Entry 5JPN (X-ray diffraction, 3.60 A resolution); this record covers chains A and B of the 3 polymer chains in the assembly.

== Chain A ==
Name: Complement C4-A
Organism: Homo sapiens
UniProt: P0C0L4 (CO4A_HUMAN); residues 20-675 here = UniProt positions 20-675
Sequence (656 residues; row label = number of the first residue in the row):
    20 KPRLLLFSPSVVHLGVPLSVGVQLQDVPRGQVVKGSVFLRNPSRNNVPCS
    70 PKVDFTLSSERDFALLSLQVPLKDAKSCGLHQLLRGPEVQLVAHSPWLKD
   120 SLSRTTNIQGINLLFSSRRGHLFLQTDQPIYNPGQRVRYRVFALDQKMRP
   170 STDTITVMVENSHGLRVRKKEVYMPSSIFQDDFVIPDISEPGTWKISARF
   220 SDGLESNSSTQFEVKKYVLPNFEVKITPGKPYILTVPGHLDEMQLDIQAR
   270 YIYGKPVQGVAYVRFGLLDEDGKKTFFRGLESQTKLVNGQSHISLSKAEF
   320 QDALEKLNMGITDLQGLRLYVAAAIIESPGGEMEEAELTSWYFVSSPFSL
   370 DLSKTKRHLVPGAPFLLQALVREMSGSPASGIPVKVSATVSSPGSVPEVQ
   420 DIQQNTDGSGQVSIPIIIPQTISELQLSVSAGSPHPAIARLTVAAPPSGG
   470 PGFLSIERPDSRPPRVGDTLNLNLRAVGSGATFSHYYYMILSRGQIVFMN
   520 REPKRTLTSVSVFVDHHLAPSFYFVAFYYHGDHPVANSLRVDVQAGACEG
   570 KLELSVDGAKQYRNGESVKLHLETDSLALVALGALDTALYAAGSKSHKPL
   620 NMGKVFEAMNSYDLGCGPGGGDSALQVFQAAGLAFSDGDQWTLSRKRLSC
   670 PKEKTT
Not modelled in the structure: 671-675
Disulfides: C68-C97, C635-C669
Covalently attached groups: N-acetylglucosamine (NAG) linked to N226
Metal / ion sites: trimethyl lead ion near D221 (its only coordinating residue here)
Swiss-Prot annotation at these positions:
  - glycosylation: N226 (N-linked (GlcNAc...) asparagine)
  - natural variant: S347 (S347Y: In allotype C4A3a, allotype C4A6), V418 (V418A: In allotype C4A4), R477 (R477W: In allotype C4A6)
What the authors report for this chain:
  - conformationally variable residues (register shift): Y339, G350 to L357, T358

== Chain B ==
Name: Complement C4-A
Organism: Homo sapiens
UniProt: P0C0L4 (CO4A_HUMAN); residue numbers follow UniProt; this construct covers 680-1446
Sequence (767 residues; row label = number of the first residue in the row):
   680 NVNFQKAINEKLGQYASPTAKRCCQDGVTRLPMMRSCEQRAARVQQPDCR
   730 EPFLSCCQFAESLRKKSRDKGQAGLQRALEILQEEDLIDEDDIPVRSFFP
   780 ENWLWRVETVDRFQILTLWLPDSLTTWEIHGLSLSKTKGLCVATPVQLRV
   830 FREFHLHLRLPMSVRRFEQLELRPVLYNYLDKNLTVSVHVSPVEGLCLAG
   880 GGGLAQQVLVPAGSARPVAFSVVPTAAAAVSLKVVARGSFEFPVGDAVSK
   930 VLQIEKEGAIHREELVYELNPLDHRGRTLEIPGNSDPNMIPDGDFNSYVR
   980 VTASDPLDTLGSEGALSPGGVASLLRLPRGCGEQTMIYLAPTLAASRYLD
  1030 KTEQWSTLPPETKDHAVDLIQKGYMRIQQFRKADGSYAAWLSRDSSTWLT
  1080 AFVLKVLSLAQEQVGGSPEKLQETSNWLLSQQQADGSFQDPCPVLDRSMQ
  1130 GGLVGNDETVALTAFVTIALHHGLAVFQDEGAEPLKQRVEASISKANSFL
  1180 GEKASAGLLGAHAAAITAYALSLTKAPVDLLGVAHNNLMAMAQETGDNLY
  1230 WGSVTGSQSNAVSPTPAPRNPSDPMPQAPALWIETTAYALLHLLLHEGKA
  1280 EMADQASAWLTRQGSFQGGFRSTQDTVIALDALSAYWIASHTTEERGLNV
  1330 TLSSTGRNGFKSHALQLNNRQIRGLEEELQFSLGSKINVKVGGNSKGTLK
  1380 VLRTYNVLDMKNTTCQDLQIEVTVKGHVEYTMEANEDYEDYEYDELPAKD
  1430 DPDAPLQPVTPLQLFEG
Not modelled in the structure: 680-696, 746-767, 1416-1446
Disulfides: C702-C728, C703-C735, C716-C736
Covalently attached groups: N-acetylglucosamine (NAG) linked to N862, N1328; 2-acetamido-2-deoxy-alpha-D-galactopyranose (A2G) linked to T1244; glycan linked to N1391
Sequence notes: variant S1201 (Thr in P0C0L4)
Metal / ion sites: trimethyl lead ion site 1: D790 (shared with 1 residue of chain C); trimethyl lead ion site 2 near E807 (its only coordinating residue here); trimethyl lead ion site 3 near E1357 (its only coordinating residue here)
Swiss-Prot annotation at these positions:
  - site: R756, A757 (Cleavage)
  - modified residue: S918 (Phosphoserine), Y1417 (Sulfotyrosine), Y1420 (Sulfotyrosine), Y1422 (Sulfotyrosine)
  - glycosylation: N862 (N-linked (GlcNAc...) asparagine), T1244 (O-linked (GalNAc...) threonine), N1328 (N-linked (GlcNAc...) (complex) asparagine), N1391 (N-linked (GlcNAc...) asparagine)
  - cross-link: C1010 to Q1013 (Isoglutamyl cysteine thioester (Cys-Gln))
  - natural variant: P726 (P726L: In allotype C4A3a), D1073 (D1073G: In allotype C4A1, allotype C4A2), N1176 (N1176S: In allotype C4A1), S1201 (T1201S: In allotype C4A4; this construct carries the variant), V1207 (V1207A: In allotype C4A1, allotype C4A13), L1210 (L1210R: In allotype C4A1, allotype C4A13), S1286 (S1286A: In allotype C4A1, allotype C4A3a, allotype C4A6)
What the authors report for this chain:
  - post-translational modification sites: T1244
  - conformationally variable residues (register shift): L951 to A994, N1347 to K1375

== How chain A and chain B interact ==
Disulfides between the chains: C567(A)-C820(B)
Contacting residue pairs (177):
  Q144(A) - W784(B)
  Q144(A) - L811(B)
  T145(A) - W784(B)
  D146(A) - N781(B)  hydrogen bond (backbone-side chain)
  D146(A) - W784(B)
  Q147(A) - F778(B)
  Q147(A) - P779(B)
  Q147(A) - E780(B)
  I149(A) - F778(B)  hydrophobic
  N151(A) - S776(B)  hydrogen bond (side chain-backbone)
  N151(A) - F777(B)
  R155(A) - E780(B)
  R157(A) - E780(B)  salt bridge
  R157(A) - W784(B)
  R159(A) - W784(B)
  R159(A) - R785(B)
  F161(A) - L811(B)  hydrophobic
  L163(A) - L813(B)  hydrophobic
  L163(A) - L819(B)  hydrophobic
  M167(A) - G818(B)
  R168(A) - K815(B)
  R168(A) - T816(B)  hydrogen bond (side chain-backbone)
  R168(A) - K817(B)
  R168(A) - G818(B)
  P169(A) - S814(B)
  P169(A) - K815(B)
  N180(A) - Q1058(B)  hydrogen bond
  L184(A) - Q1057(B)
  L184(A) - R1060(B)
  R185(A) - Y1053(B)  hydrogen bond (backbone-side chain)
  V186(A) - Y1053(B)
  V186(A) - M1054(B)  hydrophobic
  R187(A) - Q1050(B)  hydrogen bond
  R187(A) - M1054(B)
  S196(A) - L813(B)
  I197(A) - V786(B)  hydrophobic
  Q199(A) - V786(B)
  F202(A) - M1054(B)  hydrophobic
  V203(A) - M1054(B)
  P205(A) - M1054(B)  hydrophobic
  P205(A) - R1055(B)
  P205(A) - Q1058(B)
  D206(A) - R1055(B)  salt bridge
  I207(A) - R1055(B)
  I207(A) - Q1058(B)
  I207(A) - F1059(B)  hydrophobic
  I207(A) - L1070(B)
  E209(A) - Q1058(B)  hydrogen bond
  W213(A) - M1054(B)  hydrophobic
  W213(A) - Q1058(B)
  K234(A) - D771(B)  salt bridge
  K235(A) - S776(B)  hydrogen bond (backbone-side chain)
  Y236(A) - S776(B)
  Y236(A) - F777(B)  hydrophobic
  V237(A) - P773(B)
  V237(A) - V774(B)
  V237(A) - R775(B)
  V237(A) - S776(B)  hydrogen bond (backbone-side chain)
  V237(A) - F777(B)
  L238(A) - R775(B)
  P239(A) - R775(B)
  E242(A) - R775(B)  salt bridge
  I271(A) - L803(B)  hydrophobic
  Y272(A) - L803(B)  hydrophobic
  Y272(A) - H836(B)  hydrogen bond
  Y272(A) - Y856(B)  hydrophobic
  Y272(A) - Y858(B)  hydrogen bond (backbone-side chain)
  K274(A) - S893(B)
  E353(A) - P773(B)
  E354(A) - D768(B)  hydrogen bond (side chain-backbone)
  E354(A) - P773(B)
  E356(A) - I772(B)
  C567(A) - C820(B)  disulfide
  C567(A) - V821(B)
  E568(A) - K817(B)
  G569(A) - K817(B)
  K570(A) - C820(B)
  L571(A) - G810(B)
  L571(A) - L811(B)
  L571(A) - S812(B)
  L571(A) - C820(B)
  L571(A) - A822(B)
  L573(A) - I808(B)
  L573(A) - G810(B)
  L573(A) - A822(B)  hydrophobic
  L573(A) - V825(B)
  Q580(A) - R831(B)
  R582(A) - D801(B)  salt bridge
  R582(A) - R831(B)
  R582(A) - F833(B)  hydrogen bond (side chain-backbone)
  R582(A) - G924(B)  hydrogen bond (side chain-backbone)
  R582(A) - D925(B)  salt bridge
  R582(A) - A926(B)  hydrogen bond (backbone-backbone)
  N583(A) - W798(B)  hydrogen bond
  G584(A) - W798(B)
  G584(A) - L799(B)
  G584(A) - P800(B)
  E585(A) - L797(B)
  E585(A) - W798(B)
  E585(A) - L799(B)  hydrogen bond (backbone-backbone)
  E585(A) - V829(B)
  E585(A) - R831(B)  salt bridge
  S586(A) - L797(B)
  V587(A) - L795(B)
  V587(A) - T796(B)
  V587(A) - L797(B)  hydrogen bond (backbone-backbone)
  V587(A) - L799(B)  hydrophobic
  V587(A) - L827(B)  hydrophobic
  K588(A) - L795(B)
  L589(A) - Q793(B)
  L589(A) - I794(B)
  L589(A) - L795(B)  hydrogen bond (backbone-backbone)
  L589(A) - L797(B)  hydrophobic
  H590(A) - Q793(B)
  H590(A) - I794(B)
  L591(A) - V789(B)  hydrophobic
  L591(A) - F792(B)
  L591(A) - Q793(B)  hydrogen bond (backbone-backbone)
  L591(A) - L795(B)  hydrophobic
  T593(A) - V789(B)
  T593(A) - D790(B)
  T593(A) - R791(B)
  D594(A) - K817(B)
  S595(A) - D790(B)
  S595(A) - T816(B)  hydrogen bond
  L596(A) - T788(B)
  L596(A) - V789(B)
  L596(A) - S814(B)
  A597(A) - E787(B)
  A597(A) - T788(B)
  A597(A) - V789(B)  hydrogen bond (backbone-backbone)
  A597(A) - S812(B)
  A597(A) - L813(B)
  A597(A) - S814(B)
  L598(A) - E787(B)
  L598(A) - T788(B)
  L598(A) - L811(B)
  L598(A) - S812(B)
  L598(A) - L813(B)  hydrogen bond (backbone-backbone)
  V599(A) - V786(B)
  V599(A) - E787(B)  hydrogen bond (backbone-backbone)
  V599(A) - V789(B)  hydrophobic
  V599(A) - L811(B)
  A600(A) - R785(B)
  A600(A) - V786(B)  hydrophobic
  A600(A) - G810(B)
  A600(A) - L811(B)  hydrogen bond (backbone-backbone)
  L601(A) - L783(B)
  L601(A) - W784(B)
  L601(A) - R785(B)  hydrogen bond (backbone-backbone)
  L601(A) - L795(B)  hydrophobic
  L601(A) - H809(B)
  L601(A) - G810(B)
  G602(A) - N781(B)
  G602(A) - L783(B)
  G602(A) - E807(B)
  G602(A) - I808(B)
  G602(A) - H809(B)  hydrogen bond (backbone-backbone)
  A603(A) - N781(B)  hydrogen bond (backbone-side chain)
  A603(A) - W782(B)
  A603(A) - L783(B)
  A603(A) - E807(B)
  L604(A) - N781(B)
  L604(A) - W806(B)
  L604(A) - E807(B)  hydrogen bond (backbone-backbone)
  D605(A) - R775(B)  salt bridge
  D605(A) - F778(B)
  D605(A) - T804(B)  hydrogen bond
  D605(A) - T805(B)
  T606(A) - T805(B)  hydrogen bond (side chain-backbone)
  T606(A) - E807(B)
  A607(A) - R775(B)
  L608(A) - F778(B)  hydrophobic
  P618(A) - H809(B)
  L619(A) - V821(B)
  N620(A) - V821(B)
  M621(A) - V821(B)
Other interface residues (no listed pair), chain A (89 interface residues in all): F142, Q154, Y158, K188, S208, K293, S574, Y581, E592, V624
Other interface residues (no listed pair), chain B (80 interface residues in all): D770, T823, H834, G892, R916, G1009, K1051

== In short ==
Chain A and chain B form an interface of 89 and 80 residues respectively; the contacts include 1 disulfide
bond, 31 hydrogen bonds and 8 salt bridges. Among the polar pairs are R157(A)-E780(B), D206(A)-R1055(B) and
K234(A)-D771(B). From the paper: a modification site at T1244(B); conformational variability at Y339(A),
G350(A) and L951(B) among others.
Here chain A is Complement C4-A and chain B is Complement C4-A, both from Homo sapiens. Entry 5JPN (Structure
of human complement C4 rebuilt using iMDFF) was determined by X-ray diffraction, deposited together with 5JPM
and 5JTW.
